1CAW - chains A and B; structure by X-ray diffraction, 2.60 A resolution.

Chain A:
Name: Canavalin
From: Canavalia ensiformis
Reference sequence: P50477 (CANA_CANEN); residue numbers follow UniProt; this construct covers 44-224
Amino-acid sequence (181 residues; row label = number of the first residue in the row):
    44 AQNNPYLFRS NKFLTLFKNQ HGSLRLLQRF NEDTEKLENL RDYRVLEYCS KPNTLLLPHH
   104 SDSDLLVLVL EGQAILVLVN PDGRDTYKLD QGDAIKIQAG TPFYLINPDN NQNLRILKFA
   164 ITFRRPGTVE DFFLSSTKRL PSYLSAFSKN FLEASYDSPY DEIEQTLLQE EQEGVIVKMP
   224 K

Chain B:
Name: Canavalin
From: Canavalia ensiformis
Reference sequence: P50477 (CANA_CANEN); numbering as in UniProt (aligned over 241-424)
Amino-acid sequence (184 residues; numbered 241 to 424; the number before each row is that of its first residue):
   241 TLSSQDKPFN LRSRDPIYSN NYGKLYEITP EKNSQLRDLD ILLNCLQMNE GALFVPHYNS
   301 RATVILVANE GRAEVELVGL EQQQQQGLES MQLRRYAATL SEGDIIVIPS SFPVALKAAS
   361 DLNMVGIGVN AENNERNFLA GHKENVIRQI PRQVSDLTFP GSGEEVEELL ENQKESYFVD
   421 GQPR

How chain A and chain B interact:
Residue-residue contacts - 46 pairs, chain A then chain B:
  Tyr49(A) with Glu321(B); Gln322(B)
  Leu50(A) with Tyr336(B), hydrophobic
  Phe51(A) with Leu317(B), hydrophobic; Glu321(B); Ile346(B); Val347(B), hydrogen bond (backbone-backbone); Pro349(B), hydrophobic
  Arg52(A) with Thr339(B), hydrogen bond (side chain-backbone); Leu340(B); Asp344(B), salt bridge; Ile345(B)
  Ser53(A) with Ile345(B), hydrogen bond (backbone-backbone)
  Asn54(A) with Asp344(B), hydrogen bond
  Phe56(A) with Ile345(B), hydrophobic
  Leu70(A) with Ile345(B), hydrophobic
  Lys79(A) with Glu321(B), salt bridge
  Leu80(A) with Val347(B), hydrophobic
  Asn82(A) with Thr303(B)
  Leu83(A) with Val347(B), hydrophobic; Val369(B), hydrophobic
  Tyr86(A) with Val369(B)
  Leu113(A) with Asn309(B), hydrogen bond (backbone-side chain); Val365(B), hydrophobic
  Ile118(A) with Thr241(B)
  Asp128(A) with Lys247(B)
  Thr129(A) with Thr241(B), hydrogen bond (backbone-backbone); Leu242(B)
  Tyr130(A) with Thr241(B); Lys247(B), hydrogen bond (side chain-backbone); Phe249(B), hydrophobic
  Lys131(A) with Thr241(B)
  Leu132(A) with Asn250(B)
  Asp133(A) with Arg252(B), salt bridge
  Gln134(A) with Arg252(B), hydrogen bond (backbone-side chain)
  Asp136(A) with Arg252(B), salt bridge
  Ala137(A) with Asn250(B), hydrogen bond (backbone-side chain); Leu251(B)
  Ile138(A) with Phe249(B); Asn250(B)
  Lys139(A) with Gln275(B); Leu279(B)
  Arg158(A) with Asn309(B), hydrogen bond
  Leu160(A) with Ile367(B), hydrophobic
  Phe162(A) with Ile281(B), hydrophobic
  Ile164(A) with Leu279(B), hydrophobic
Interface residues without a listed pair, chain A (33 interface residues in all): Phe73, Val88, Leu109
Interface residues without a listed pair, chain B (32 interface residues in all): Pro248, Leu283, Ile305, Ala338, Gly343, Phe352

In short:
The interface between chain A and chain B involves 33 residues on one side and 32 on the other; the contacts
include 10 hydrogen bonds and 4 salt bridges. Among the polar pairs are Arg52(A)-Asp344(B), Lys79(A)-Glu321(B)
and Asp133(A)-Arg252(B).
Here chain A is Canavalin and chain B is Canavalin, both from Canavalia ensiformis. Entry 1CAW (Determination
of three crystal structures of canavalin by molecular replacement) was determined by X-ray diffraction,
deposited together with 1CAU, 1CAV and 1CAX.
